Entry 2RBA (X-ray diffraction, 2.79 A resolution); this record covers chains C and A of the 4 polymer chains in the assembly.

Chain C:
Molecule: 23-nt DNA strand
Sequence (23 nucleotides; numbered 1 to 23; the number before each row is that of its first residue):
     1 CAGCTCTGTACGTGAGCAGTGGA

Chain A:
Molecule: G/T mismatch-specific thymine DNA glycosylase
From: Homo sapiens
Notes: EC 3.2.2.-; fragment: Core domain
Reference sequence: Q13569 (TDG_HUMAN); residues 111-308 here = UniProt positions 111-308
Amino-acid sequence (204 residues; numbered 105 to 308; the number before each row is that of its first residue):
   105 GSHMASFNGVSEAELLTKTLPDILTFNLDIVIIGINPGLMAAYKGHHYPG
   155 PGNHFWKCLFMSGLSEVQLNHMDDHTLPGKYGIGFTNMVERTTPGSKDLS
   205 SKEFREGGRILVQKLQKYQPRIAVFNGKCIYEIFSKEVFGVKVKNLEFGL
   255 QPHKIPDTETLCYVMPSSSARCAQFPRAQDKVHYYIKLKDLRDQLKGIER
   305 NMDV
Disordered / not traced: 105-122, 305-308
Sequence notes: expression tag (105-110)
UniProt features mapped onto this chain:
  - cross-link: Lys248 (Glycyl lysine isopeptide (Lys-Gly) (interchain with G-Cter in SUMO2))
  - mutagenesis: Asn140 (N140A: Loss of DNA glycosylase activity but still able to bind DNA), Ala145 (A145G: Increased DNA glycosylase activity on G/T mispairs), His151 (H151A/Q: Increased DNA glycosylase activity on G/T mispairs), Asn191 (N191A: Reduced DNA glycosylase activity on G/T and G/U mispairs), Thr197 (T197A: Reduced DNA glycosylase activity on G/T mispairs), Arg281 (R281A: Restores the DNA-binding ability of the sumoylated form)
From the paper describing this entry:
  - self-association interface (contacts with another copy of this molecule): Leu143, Met144, Tyr147, Thr196, Thr197, Pro198
  - binding site for the 23-nt DNA strand (chain C): Lys246, Lys248, Ala274, Ala277, Pro280
  - binding site for the 23-nt DNA strand: Ile139, Asn140, Gly142, Asn157, Pro198 to Ser200, Lys201, Lys232, Pro270 to Ala277, Gln278
  - catalytic residues: Asn140
  - specificity-determining residues: Ala274, Pro280
  - specificity-determining residues: Lys201, Gln278 (by similarity / conservation)

Interface between chain C and chain A:
Pairs across the interface (10; chain C residue first):
  DG3(C) - Lys248(A)  hydrogen bond to the phosphate
  DC4(C) - Lys248(A)  salt bridge to the phosphate
  DT5(C) - Lys246(A)  salt bridge to the phosphate
  DC11(C) - Ala277(A)  base contact
  DG12(C) - Ala274(A)  hydrogen bond to the base
  DG12(C) - Arg275(A)  base contact
  DG12(C) - Ala277(A)  base contact
  DG12(C) - Pro280(A)  hydrogen bond to the base
  DT13(C) - Pro280(A)  phosphate contact
  DA15(C) - Pro155(A)  sugar contact
Interface residues without a listed pair, chain C (8 interface residues in all): DG14
Interface residues without a listed pair, chain A (9 interface residues in all): Cys276, Arg281

Overview:
8 residues of chain C and 9 residues of chain A are in contact, with 3 hydrogen bonds and 2 salt bridges.
Polar pairs include DG12(C)-Ala274(A), DG12(C)-Pro280(A) and DG3(C)-Lys248(A). From the paper: the catalytic
residue Asn140(A); a binding site for the 23-nt DNA strand at Ile139(A), Asn140(A) and Gly142(A) among others.
Chain C is a 23-nt DNA strand and chain A is G/T mismatch-specific thymine DNA glycosylase (Homo sapiens); the
structure, Structure of Human Thymine DNA Glycosylase Bound to Abasic and Undamaged DNA, was determined by
X-ray diffraction.
